3B1V - chain A; structure by X-ray diffraction, 1.85 A resolution.

[Chain A]
Protein: Ferrous iron uptake transporter protein B
Source organism: Streptococcus thermophilus
Notes: fragment: NFeoB
UniProtKB: Q5M586 (Q5M586_STRT2); residues 1-270 here = UniProt positions 1-270
Chain sequence (272 residues; row label = number of the first residue in the row; numbers below 1 keep their minus sign (Gly-1 is residue -1)):
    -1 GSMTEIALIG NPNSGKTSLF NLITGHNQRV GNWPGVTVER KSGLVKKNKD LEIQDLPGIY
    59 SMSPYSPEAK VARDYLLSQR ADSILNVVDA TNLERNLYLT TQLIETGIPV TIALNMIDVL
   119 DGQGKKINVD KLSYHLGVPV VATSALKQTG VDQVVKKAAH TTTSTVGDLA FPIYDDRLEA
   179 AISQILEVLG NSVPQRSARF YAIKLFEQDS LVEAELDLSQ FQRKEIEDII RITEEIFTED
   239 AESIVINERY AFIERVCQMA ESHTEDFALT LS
Not modelled in the structure: -1 to 0, 265-270
Sequence notes: expression tag (-1 to 0); engineered mutation Ala67 (Glu in Q5M586)
Ion coordination: Mg2+: Thr15, Thr35 (together with mant-gmppnp)
Small-molecule neighbours: mant-gmppnp (GGM; 3'-O-(N-methylanthraniloyl)-beta:gamma-imidoguanosine-5'-triphosphate): Asn9, Pro10, Asn11, Ser12, Gly13, Lys14, Thr15, Ser16, Val28, Gly29, Asn30, Trp31, Pro32, Gly33, Val34, Thr35, Leu54, Pro55, Gly56, Asn113, Met114, Asp116, Val117, Thr141, Ser142, Ala143, Leu144

[In short]
Bound to chain A: mant-gmppnp. Thr15 and Thr35 form the Mg2+ site.
Chain A is Ferrous iron uptake transporter protein B (Streptococcus thermophilus); the structure, Crystal
structure of an S. thermophilus NFeoB E67A mutant bound to mGMPPNP, was determined by X-ray diffraction
together with 3B1W, 3B1X, 3B1Y and 3B1Z from the same study.
